Entry 5V4X (X-ray diffraction, 2.08 A resolution); this record covers chain A.

[Chain A]
Protein: Glucokinase
Source organism: Homo sapiens
Notes: EC 2.7.1.2
Reference sequence: P35557 (HXK4_HUMAN), isoform P35557-2; residues 13-465 here correspond to UniProt positions 14-466 (UniProt number = residue number + 1)
Chain sequence (458 residues; row label = number of the first residue in the row):
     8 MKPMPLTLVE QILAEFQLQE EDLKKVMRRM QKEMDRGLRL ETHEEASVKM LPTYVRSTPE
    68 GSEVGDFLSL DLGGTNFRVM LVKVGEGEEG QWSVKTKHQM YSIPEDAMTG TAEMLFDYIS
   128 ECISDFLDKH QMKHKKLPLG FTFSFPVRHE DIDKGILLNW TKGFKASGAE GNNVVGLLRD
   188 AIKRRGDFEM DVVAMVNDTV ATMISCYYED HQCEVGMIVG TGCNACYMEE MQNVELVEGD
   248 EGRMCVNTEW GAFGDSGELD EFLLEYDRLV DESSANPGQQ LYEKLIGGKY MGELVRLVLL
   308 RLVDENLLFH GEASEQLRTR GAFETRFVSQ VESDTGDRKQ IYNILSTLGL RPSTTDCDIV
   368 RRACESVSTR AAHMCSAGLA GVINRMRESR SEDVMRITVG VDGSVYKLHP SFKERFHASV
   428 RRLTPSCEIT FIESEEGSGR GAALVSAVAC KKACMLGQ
Not modelled in the structure: 8, 94-98, 151-178, 398-400, 465
Sequence notes: initiating methionine (8); expression tag (9-12)
Ligand contacts:
  - 8WJ ((2S)-3-cyclohexyl-2-[4-(cyclopentylsulfonyl)-2-oxopyridin-1(2H)-yl]-N-(1,3-thiazol-2-yl)propanamide): Tyr-61, Val-62, Arg-63, Ser-64, Thr-65, Pro-66, Glu-67, Trp-99, Met-210, Ile-211, Tyr-214, Cys-220, Met-235, Val-455, Lys-458, Lys-459, Met-462
  - alpha-D-glucopyranose (GLC): Asn-204, Asp-205, Thr-206, Ile-225, Gly-229, Cys-230, Asn-231, Glu-256, Glu-290

[Summary]
Chain A binds alpha-D-glucopyranose and compound 8WJ.
Chain A is Glucokinase (Homo sapiens); the structure, Human glucokinase in complex with novel pyrazole
activator, was determined by X-ray diffraction together with 5V4W from the same study.
